Entry 8FS6 (electron microscopy, 2.90 A resolution); this record covers chains A and I of the 11 polymer chains in the assembly.

== Chain A ==
Protein: Checkpoint protein RAD24
Organism: Saccharomyces cerevisiae
UniProt: P32641 (RAD24_YEAST); numbering as in UniProt (aligned over 1-545)
Chain sequence (545 residues; row label = number of the first residue in the row):
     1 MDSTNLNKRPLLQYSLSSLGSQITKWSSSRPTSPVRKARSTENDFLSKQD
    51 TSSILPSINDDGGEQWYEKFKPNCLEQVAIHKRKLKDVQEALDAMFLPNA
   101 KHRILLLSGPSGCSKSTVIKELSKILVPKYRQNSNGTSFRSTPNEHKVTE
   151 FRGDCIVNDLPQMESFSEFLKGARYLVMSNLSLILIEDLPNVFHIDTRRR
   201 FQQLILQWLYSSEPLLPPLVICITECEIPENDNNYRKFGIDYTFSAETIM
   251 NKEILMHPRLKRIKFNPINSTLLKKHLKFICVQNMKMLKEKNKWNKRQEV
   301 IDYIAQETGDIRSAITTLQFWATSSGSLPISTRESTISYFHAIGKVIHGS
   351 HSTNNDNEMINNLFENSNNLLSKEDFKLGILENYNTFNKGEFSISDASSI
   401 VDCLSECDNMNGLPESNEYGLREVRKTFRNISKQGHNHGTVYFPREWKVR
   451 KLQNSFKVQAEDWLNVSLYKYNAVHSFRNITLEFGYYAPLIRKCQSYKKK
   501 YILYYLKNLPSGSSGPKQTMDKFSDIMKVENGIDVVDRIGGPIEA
Not modelled in the structure: 1-62, 134-146, 500-532, 545
Bound ions: Mg2+: Ser116, Glu187 (together with ATP-gamma-S)
Residues lining bound ligands: ATP-gamma-S (AGS; phosphothiophosphoric acid-adenylate ester): Tyr67, Phe70, Lys71, Pro72, Gln77, Val78, Ala79, Ser111, Gly112, Cys113, Ser114, Lys115, Ser116, Thr117, Glu187, Thr224, His276, Ile311, Arg312, Ile315
Curated features (UniProtKB/Swiss-Prot):
  - binding site (ATP): Gly109 to Ser116
  - mutagenesis: Lys115 (K115E: Reduces NTP-binding and hydrolysis. Shows DNA damage sensitivity; K115R: No effect on NTP-binding and hydrolysis. Resistant to DNA damage)

== Chain I ==
Molecule: Template strand
Sequence (50 nucleotides; each row starts with the number of its first residue):
     1 CGGTATAGGCGATACGAATCTTTTTTTTTTCCGTATAGCCGTAGCGAGCC
Not modelled in the structure: 1-10, 24-26, 46-50

== Interface between chain A and chain I ==
Contacting residue pairs (32; chain A residue first):
  Lys84(A) - DA18(I)  salt bridge to the phosphate
  Pro161(A) - DT34(I)  phosphate contact
  Gln162(A) - DG33(I)  phosphate contact
  Gln162(A) - DT34(I)  hydrogen bond to the phosphate
  Met163(A) - DG33(I)  phosphate contact
  Met163(A) - DT34(I)  hydrogen bond to the phosphate
  Asn191(A) - DG33(I)  phosphate contact
  His194(A) - DC32(I)  base contact
  His194(A) - DG33(I)  sugar contact
  Asn233(A) - DT28(I)  base contact
  Asn234(A) - DT28(I)  base contact
  Tyr235(A) - DT27(I)  base contact
  Arg236(A) - DT27(I)  base contact
  Glu247(A) - DT22(I)  base contact
  Lys252(A) - DT22(I)  sugar contact
  Lys252(A) - DT23(I)  salt bridge to the phosphate
  Asn266(A) - DA17(I)  sugar contact
  Asn266(A) - DA18(I)  hydrogen bond to the phosphate
  Asn269(A) - DG16(I)  phosphate contact
  Asn269(A) - DA17(I)  phosphate contact
  Ser270(A) - DG16(I)  hydrogen bond to the phosphate
  Thr271(A) - DG16(I)  phosphate contact
  Tyr339(A) - DT21(I)  base contact
  Phe340(A) - DC20(I)  stacking on the base
  Phe340(A) - DT21(I)  sugar contact
  Asp375(A) - DT22(I)  base contact
  Val441(A) - DC20(I)  sugar contact
  Tyr442(A) - DC20(I)  phosphate contact
  Phe443(A) - DC20(I)  phosphate contact
  Phe443(A) - DT21(I)  hydrogen bond to the phosphate
  Phe443(A) - DT22(I)  sugar contact
  Lys451(A) - DT23(I)  hydrogen bond to the phosphate
Interface residues without a listed pair, chain A (29 interface residues in all): His81, Arg83, Lys264, Pro267, Thr440, Trp447

== Overview ==
Chain A and chain I form an interface of 29 and 12 residues respectively; the contacts include 6 hydrogen
bonds, 2 salt bridges and 1 aromatic stacking contact. Polar pairs include Gln162(A)-DT34(I),
Met163(A)-DT34(I) and Asn266(A)-DA18(I). Ligands of chain A: ATP-gamma-S.
Chain A is Checkpoint protein RAD24 (Saccharomyces cerevisiae) and chain I is Template strand; the structure,
Structure of S. cerevisiae Rad24-RFC loading the 9-1-1 clamp onto a 10-nt gapped DNA in step ..., was
determined by electron microscopy together with 8FS3, 8FS4, 8FS5, 8FS7 and 8FS8 from the same study.
